1KDJ - chain A; structure by X-ray diffraction, 1.70 A resolution.

== Chain A ==
Molecule: Plastocyanin
From: Adiantum capillus-veneris
UniProt: Q7SIB8 (PLAS_DRYCA); residues 1-102 here = UniProt positions 1-102
Amino-acid sequence (102 residues; each row starts with the number of its first residue):
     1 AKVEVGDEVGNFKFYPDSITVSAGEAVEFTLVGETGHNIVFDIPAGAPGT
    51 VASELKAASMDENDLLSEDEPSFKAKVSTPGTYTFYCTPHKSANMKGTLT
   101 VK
Metal / ion sites: Cu ion: H37, C87, H90
UniProt features mapped onto this chain:
  - binding site (Cu cation): H37, C87, H90, M95

== Summary ==
H37, C87 and H90 form the Cu ion site. Curated annotation (UniProt) lists 4 Cu cation-binding residues.
Chain A is Plastocyanin (Adiantum capillus-veneris); the structure, Oxidized form of plastocyanin from
dryopteris crassirhizoma, was determined by X-ray diffraction together with 1KDI from the same study.
